1OEY - chains A and J; structure by X-ray diffraction, 2.00 A resolution.

[Chain A]
Molecule: Neutrophil cytosol factor 2
From: Homo sapiens
Notes: fragment: pb1 domain, residues 352-429
Reference sequence: P19878 (NCF2_HUMAN); residue numbers follow UniProt; this construct covers 352-429
Chain sequence (83 residues; numbered 347 to 429; the number before each row is that of its first residue):
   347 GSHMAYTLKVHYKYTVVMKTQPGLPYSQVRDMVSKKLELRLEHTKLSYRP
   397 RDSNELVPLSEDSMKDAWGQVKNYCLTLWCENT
Unresolved in the structure: 429
Modified / non-standard residues: Mse350, Mse364, Mse378, Mse410 (selenomethionine; parent Met)
UniProt features mapped onto this chain:
  - modified residue: Ser399 (Phosphoserine)
  - natural variant: Arg395 (R395W: Impairs interaction with NCF4)
What the authors report for this chain:
  - disease-associated variants - R395W (about 50%): decreased binding to Neutrophil cytosol factor 4 (chain J)
  - disease-associated variants - R395W: decreased catalytic activity on NADPH oxidase (citing earlier work)

[Chain J]
Molecule: Neutrophil cytosol factor 4
From: Homo sapiens
Notes: fragment: pb1 domain, residues 237-339
Reference sequence: Q15080 (NCF4_HUMAN); residues 237-339 here = UniProt positions 237-339
Chain sequence (107 residues; numbered 233 to 339; the number before each row is that of its first residue):
   233 GSHMTNWLRVYYYEDTISTIKDIAVEEDLSSTPLLKDLLELTRREFQRED
   283 IALNYRDAEGDLVRLLSDEDVALMVRQARGLPSQKRLFPWKLHITQKDNY
   333 RVYNTMP
Unresolved in the structure: 233-234
Differences from the reference sequence: engineered mutation Val242 (Cys in Q15080)
Modified / non-standard residues: Mse236 (selenomethionine; parent Met); Mse306 (selenomethionine; parent Met); Mse338 (selenomethionine; parent Met)
What the authors report for this chain:
  - mutagenesis - D289A: abolished catalytic activity (citing earlier work)
  - mutagenesis - S299F, D300K: abolished binding to Neutrophil cytosol factor 2 (chain A) (citing earlier work)

[Interface between chain A and chain J]
Contacting residue pairs (28; chain A residue first):
  Lys355(A) - Asp289(J)  salt bridge
  Lys355(A) - Glu291(J)  salt bridge
  Lys355(A) - Asp293(J)  salt bridge
  His357(A) - Asp293(J)  salt bridge
  His357(A) - Asn336(J)  hydrogen bond (side chain-backbone)
  His357(A) - Thr337(J)
  Tyr358(A) - Thr337(J)
  Lys359(A) - Tyr332(J)  hydrogen bond
  Lys359(A) - Tyr335(J)
  Lys359(A) - Thr337(J)
  Tyr360(A) - Arg296(J)
  Tyr360(A) - Tyr335(J)  hydrophobic
  Thr361(A) - Leu294(J)
  Thr361(A) - Val295(J)
  Thr361(A) - Arg296(J)  hydrogen bond (backbone-backbone)
  Thr361(A) - Tyr335(J)
  Thr361(A) - Thr337(J)
  Val362(A) - Leu298(J)  hydrophobic
  Val363(A) - Val295(J)  hydrophobic
  Val363(A) - Asp302(J)
  Val363(A) - Leu305(J)  hydrophobic
  Lys382(A) - Leu298(J)
  Lys382(A) - Ser299(J)
  Lys382(A) - Asp302(J)  salt bridge
  Arg395(A) - Pro339(J)  hydrogen bond (side chain-backbone)
  Leu402(A) - Pro339(J)  hydrophobic
  Trp425(A) - Thr337(J)  hydrogen bond (side chain-backbone)
  Trp425(A) - Pro339(J)
Also at the interface, not in a pair above, chain A (14 interface residues in all): Lys365, Asn400
Also at the interface, not in a pair above, chain J (18 interface residues in all): Tyr287, Glu301, Mse338
From the paper, about this interface:
  - pairs named by the authors: Lys355(A)-Asp293(J) (salt bridge), Arg395(A)-Pro339(J) (hydrogen bond), Trp425(A)-Thr337(J) (hydrogen bond), Asp289(J)-Lys355(A) (salt bridge), Glu291(J)-Lys355(A)
  - interface residues, chain A: Lys355(A), Lys365(A), Lys382(A)
  - interface residues, chain J: Asp289(J), Asp293(J), Glu301(J), Asp302(J)

[In short]
The interface between chain A and chain J involves 14 residues on one side and 18 on the other, with 5
hydrogen bonds and 5 salt bridges. Polar pairs include Lys355(A)-Asp289(J), Lys355(A)-Glu291(J) and
Lys355(A)-Asp293(J). The paper describes salt bridges between Lys355(A) and Asp293(J) and Asp289(J) and
Lys355(A); hydrogen bonds between Arg395(A) and Pro339(J) and Trp425(A) and Thr337(J); a contact between
Glu291(J) and Lys355(A). From the paper: S299F and D300K of chain J abolish binding to Neutrophil cytosol
factor 2 (chain A); interface residues Lys355(A), Lys365(A) and Asp289(J) among others; 4 substitutions were
tested in all.
Here chain A is Neutrophil cytosol factor 2 and chain J is Neutrophil cytosol factor 4, both from Homo
sapiens. Entry 1OEY (Heterodimer of p40phox and p67phox PB1 domains from human NADPH oxidase) was determined
by X-ray diffraction.
